Entry 6JXC (electron microscopy, 4.10 A resolution (low resolution: residue-level contacts below are approximate; hydrogen-bond / salt-bridge calls are withheld)); this record covers chain A.

Chain A:
Protein: Serine/threonine-protein kinase TEL1
Source organism: Saccharomyces cerevisiae (strain ATCC 204508 / S288c)
Notes: EC 2.7.11.1
UniProt: P38110 (ATM_YEAST); residues 1-2787 here = UniProt positions 1-2787
Chain sequence (2787 residues; numbered 1 to 2787; the number before each row is that of its first residue):
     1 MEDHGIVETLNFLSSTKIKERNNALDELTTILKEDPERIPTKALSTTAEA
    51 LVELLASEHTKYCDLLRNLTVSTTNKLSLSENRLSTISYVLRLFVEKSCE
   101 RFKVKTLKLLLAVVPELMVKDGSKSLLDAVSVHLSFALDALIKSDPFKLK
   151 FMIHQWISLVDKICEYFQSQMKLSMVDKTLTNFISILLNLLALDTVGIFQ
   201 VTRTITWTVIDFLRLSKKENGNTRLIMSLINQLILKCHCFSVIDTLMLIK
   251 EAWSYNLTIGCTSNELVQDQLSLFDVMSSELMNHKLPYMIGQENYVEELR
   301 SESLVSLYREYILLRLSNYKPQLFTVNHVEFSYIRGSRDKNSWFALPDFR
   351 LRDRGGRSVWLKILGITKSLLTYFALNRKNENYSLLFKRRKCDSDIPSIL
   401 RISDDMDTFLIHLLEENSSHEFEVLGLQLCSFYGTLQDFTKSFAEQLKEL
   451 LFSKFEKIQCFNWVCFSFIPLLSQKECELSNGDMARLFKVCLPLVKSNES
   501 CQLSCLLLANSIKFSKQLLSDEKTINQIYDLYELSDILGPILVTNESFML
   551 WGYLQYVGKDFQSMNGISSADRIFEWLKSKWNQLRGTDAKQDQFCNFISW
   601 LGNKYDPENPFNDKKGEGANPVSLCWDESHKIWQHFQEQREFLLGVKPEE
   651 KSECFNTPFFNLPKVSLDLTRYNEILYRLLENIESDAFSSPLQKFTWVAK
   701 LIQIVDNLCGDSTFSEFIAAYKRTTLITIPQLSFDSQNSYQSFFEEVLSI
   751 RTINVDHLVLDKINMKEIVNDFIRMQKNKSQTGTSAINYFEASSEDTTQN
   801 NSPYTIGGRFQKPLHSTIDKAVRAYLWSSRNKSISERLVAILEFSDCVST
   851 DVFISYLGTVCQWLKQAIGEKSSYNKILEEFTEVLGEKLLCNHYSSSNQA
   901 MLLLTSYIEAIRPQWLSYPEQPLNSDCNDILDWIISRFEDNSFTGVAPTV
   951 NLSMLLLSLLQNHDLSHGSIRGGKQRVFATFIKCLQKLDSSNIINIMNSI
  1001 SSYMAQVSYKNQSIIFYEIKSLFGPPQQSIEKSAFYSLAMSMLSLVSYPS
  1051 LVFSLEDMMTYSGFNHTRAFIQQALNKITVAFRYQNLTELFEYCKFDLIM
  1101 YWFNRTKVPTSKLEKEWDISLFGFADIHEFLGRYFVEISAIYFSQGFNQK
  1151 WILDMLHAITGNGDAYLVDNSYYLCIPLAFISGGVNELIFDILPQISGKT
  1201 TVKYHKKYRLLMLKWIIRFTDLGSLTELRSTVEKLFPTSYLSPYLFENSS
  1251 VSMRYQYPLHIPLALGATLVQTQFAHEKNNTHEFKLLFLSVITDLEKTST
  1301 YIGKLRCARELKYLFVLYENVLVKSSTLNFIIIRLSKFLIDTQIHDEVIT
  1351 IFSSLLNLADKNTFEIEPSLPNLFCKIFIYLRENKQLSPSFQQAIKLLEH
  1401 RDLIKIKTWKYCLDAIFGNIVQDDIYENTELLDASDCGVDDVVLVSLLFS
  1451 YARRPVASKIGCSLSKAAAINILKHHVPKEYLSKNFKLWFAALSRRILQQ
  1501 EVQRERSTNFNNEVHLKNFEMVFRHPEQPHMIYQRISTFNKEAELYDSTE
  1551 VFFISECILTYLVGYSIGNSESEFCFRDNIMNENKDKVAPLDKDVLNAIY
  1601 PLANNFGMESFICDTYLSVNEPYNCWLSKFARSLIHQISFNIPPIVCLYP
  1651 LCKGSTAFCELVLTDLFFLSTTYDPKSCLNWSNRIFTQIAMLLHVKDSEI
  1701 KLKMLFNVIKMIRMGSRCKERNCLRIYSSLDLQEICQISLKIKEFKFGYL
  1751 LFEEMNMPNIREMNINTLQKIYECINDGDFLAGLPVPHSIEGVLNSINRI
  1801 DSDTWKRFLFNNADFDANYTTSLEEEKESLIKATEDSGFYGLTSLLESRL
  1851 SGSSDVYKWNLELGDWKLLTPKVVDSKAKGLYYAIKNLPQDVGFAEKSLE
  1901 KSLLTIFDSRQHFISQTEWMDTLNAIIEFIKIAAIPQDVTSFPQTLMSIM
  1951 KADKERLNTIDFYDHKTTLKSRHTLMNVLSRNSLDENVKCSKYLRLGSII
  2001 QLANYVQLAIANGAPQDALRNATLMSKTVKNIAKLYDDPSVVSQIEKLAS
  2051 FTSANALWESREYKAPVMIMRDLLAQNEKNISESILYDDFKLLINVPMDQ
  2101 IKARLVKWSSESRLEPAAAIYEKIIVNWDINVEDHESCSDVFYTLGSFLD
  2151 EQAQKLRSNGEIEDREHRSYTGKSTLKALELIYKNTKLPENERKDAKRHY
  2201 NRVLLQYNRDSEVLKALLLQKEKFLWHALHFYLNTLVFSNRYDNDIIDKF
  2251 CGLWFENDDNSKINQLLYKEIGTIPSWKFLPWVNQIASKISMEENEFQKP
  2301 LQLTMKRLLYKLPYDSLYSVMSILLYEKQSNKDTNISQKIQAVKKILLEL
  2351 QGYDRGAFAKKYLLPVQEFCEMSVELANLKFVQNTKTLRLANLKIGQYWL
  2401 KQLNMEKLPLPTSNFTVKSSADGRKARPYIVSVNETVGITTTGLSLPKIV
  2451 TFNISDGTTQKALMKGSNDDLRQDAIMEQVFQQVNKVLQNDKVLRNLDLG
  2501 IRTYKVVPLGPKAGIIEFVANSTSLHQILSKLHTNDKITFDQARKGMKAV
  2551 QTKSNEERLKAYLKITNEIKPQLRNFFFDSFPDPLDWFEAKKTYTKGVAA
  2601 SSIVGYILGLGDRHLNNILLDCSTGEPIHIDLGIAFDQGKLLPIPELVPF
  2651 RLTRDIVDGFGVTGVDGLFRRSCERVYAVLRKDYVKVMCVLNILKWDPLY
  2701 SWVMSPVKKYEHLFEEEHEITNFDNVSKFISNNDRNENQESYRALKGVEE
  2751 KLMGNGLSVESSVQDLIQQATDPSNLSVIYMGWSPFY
Not modelled in the structure: 1-5, 33-39, 49-51, 68-76, 102-108, 125-158, 177-180, 218-221, 298-307, 346-359, 401-407, 419-441, 453-480, 494-503, 514-519, 536-544, 557-566, 583-592, 604-625, 642-666, 684-706, 729-749, 784-815, 827-863, 911-924, 1104-1127, 1502-1514, 2185-2195, 2716-2735
Swiss-Prot annotation at these positions:
  - region: T2440 to L2446 (G-loop), G2609 to N2617 (Catalytic loop), H2629 to T2653 (Activation loop)
What the authors report for this chain:
  - contacts within the chain: K1487-D1908 (salt bridge), N2244-K2486, Q2285-Q2479, K2289-D2697 (hydrogen bond), R1725-D2579 (salt bridge), R1717-D2583 (salt bridge), Q2638-K2709, I2644-Y2780, F2636-W2702 (hydrophobic contact)
  - mutagenesis - E2190R, F2636A, R2743E, K2751E: unchanged expression
  - mutagenesis - F2636A, K2751E: abolished binding to Xrs2
  - mutagenesis - E2190R, F2636A, R2743E, K2751E: decreased growth in response to 0.01% MMS or 10 mug/mL CPT

Overview:
From the paper: E2190R, F2636A and R2743E, among others, reduce growth in response to 0.01% MMS or 10 mug/mL
CPT; contacts within the chain involving D1908, K1487 and N2244 among others.
Chain A is Serine/threonine-protein kinase TEL1 (Saccharomyces cerevisiae (strain ATCC 204508 / S288c)); the
structure, Tel1 kinase butterfly symmetric dimer, was determined by electron microscopy, deposited together
with 6JXA.
